5TDM - chains A and B; structure by X-ray diffraction, 2.10 A resolution.

== Chain A ==
Name: ATP-citrate synthase
Source organism: Homo sapiens
Notes: EC 2.3.3.8
UniProtKB: P53396 (ACLY_HUMAN), isoform P53396-2; numbering as in UniProt (aligned over 1-425)
Chain sequence (431 residues; each row starts with the number of its first residue):
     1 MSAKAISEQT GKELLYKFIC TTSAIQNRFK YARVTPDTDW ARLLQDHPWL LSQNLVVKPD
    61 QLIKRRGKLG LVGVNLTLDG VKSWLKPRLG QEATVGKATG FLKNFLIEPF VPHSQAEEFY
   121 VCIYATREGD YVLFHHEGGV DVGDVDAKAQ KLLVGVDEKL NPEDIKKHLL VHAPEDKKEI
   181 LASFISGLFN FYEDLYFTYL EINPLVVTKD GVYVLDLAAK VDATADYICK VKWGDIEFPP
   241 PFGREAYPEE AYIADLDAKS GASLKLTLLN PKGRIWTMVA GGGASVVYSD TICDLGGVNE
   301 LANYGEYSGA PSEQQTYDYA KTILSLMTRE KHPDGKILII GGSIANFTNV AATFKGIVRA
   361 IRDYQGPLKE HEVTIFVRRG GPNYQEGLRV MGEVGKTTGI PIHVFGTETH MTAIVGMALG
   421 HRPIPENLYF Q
Not modelled in the structure: 1, 144-146
Curated features (UniProtKB/Swiss-Prot):
  - binding site (ATP): Lys58, Arg66, Gly67, Pro109, Val111, Glu118, Asp216
  - binding site (Mg(2+)): Asp257, Ser260, Ala262
  - binding site (citrate): Gly309, Asn346, Thr348, Tyr364, Arg379
  - modified residue: Tyr131 (Phosphotyrosine), Ser263 (Phosphoserine)

== Chain B ==
Name: ATP-citrate synthase
Source organism: Homo sapiens
Notes: EC 2.3.3.8
UniProtKB: P53396 (ACLY_HUMAN); residue numbers follow UniProt; this construct covers 488-810
Chain sequence (324 residues; row label = number of the first residue in the row):
   487 SKSTTLFSRH TKAIVWGMQT RAVQGMLDFD YVCSRDEPSV AAMVYPFTGD HKQKFYWGHK
   547 EILIPVFKNM ADAMRKHPEV DVLINFASLR SAYDSTMETM NYAQIRTIAI IAEGIPEALT
   607 RKLIKKADQK GVTIIGPATV GGIKPGCFKI GNTGGMLDNI LASKLYRPGS VAYVSRSGGM
   667 SNELNNIISR TTDGVYEGVA IGGDRYPGST FMDHVLRYQD TPGVKMIVVL GEIGGTEEYK
   727 ICRGIKEGRL TKPIVCWCIG TCATMFSSEV QFGHAGACAN QASETAVAKN QALKEAGVFV
   787 PRSFDELGEI IQSVYEDLVA NGVI
Not modelled in the structure: 487
Modified / non-standard residues: His760 (N1-phosphonohistidine; NEP)
Curated features (UniProtKB/Swiss-Prot):
  - active site: His760 (Tele-phosphohistidine intermediate)
  - binding site (CoA): Leu779 to Ser789
  - modified residue: Lys540 (N6-acetyllysine), Lys546 (N6-acetyllysine), Lys554 (N6-acetyllysine), Thr639 (Phosphothreonine), Ser663 (Phosphoserine), Tyr682 (Phosphotyrosine)
  - cross-link (Glycyl lysine isopeptide (Lys-Gly)): Lys540 (interchain with G-Cter in ubiquitin), Lys546 (interchain with G-Cter in ubiquitin), Lys554 (interchain with G-Cter in ubiquitin)
  - mutagenesis: Lys540 (K540R/Q: Decreased acetylation and increased de novo lipid synthesis; when associated with R,Q-546 and R,Q-554. Abolished ubiquitination by the BCR(KLHL25)complex; when associated with R-546 and R-554), Lys546 (K546R/Q: Decreased acetylation and increased de novo lipid synthesis; when associated with R,Q-540 and R,Q-554. Abolished ubiquitination by the BCR(KLHL25) complex ...), Lys554 (K554R/Q: Decreased acetylation and increased de novo lipid synthesis; when associated with R,Q-540 and R,Q-546. Abolished ubiquitination by the BCR(KLHL25) complex ...), His760 (H760A: Reduced enzyme activity)

== How chain A and chain B interact ==
Residue-residue contacts (89):
  Ser2(A) - Gln757(B)
  Ser2(A) - Ala761(B)
  Lys97(A) - Thr750(B)  hydrogen bond (side chain-backbone)
  Lys97(A) - Phe752(B)  hydrogen bond (side chain-backbone)
  Lys97(A) - Ser753(B)
  Ala98(A) - Ser753(B)
  Ala125(A) - Arg607(B)
  Ala125(A) - Tyr692(B)  hydrogen bond (backbone-side chain)
  Thr126(A) - Arg607(B)  hydrogen bond (backbone-side chain)
  Thr126(A) - Tyr692(B)  hydrogen bond (backbone-side chain)
  Arg127(A) - Arg607(B)
  Arg127(A) - Ile610(B)
  Arg127(A) - Tyr692(B)
  Arg127(A) - Pro693(B)  hydrogen bond (side chain-backbone)
  Arg127(A) - Gly694(B)  hydrogen bond (side chain-backbone)
  Arg127(A) - Thr696(B)
  Gly129(A) - Arg607(B)  hydrogen bond (backbone-side chain)
  Asp130(A) - Arg607(B)  salt bridge
  Val156(A) - Lys608(B)
  Asp157(A) - Lys608(B)
  Asp157(A) - Lys611(B)  salt bridge
  Tyr196(A) - Pro602(B)  hydrophobic
  Tyr196(A) - Ala604(B)  hydrophobic
  Tyr196(A) - Leu605(B)
  Lys220(A) - Glu755(B)  salt bridge
  Asp222(A) - Pro602(B)
  Asp222(A) - Glu603(B)  hydrogen bond (side chain-backbone)
  Thr224(A) - Gly600(B)
  Thr224(A) - Ile601(B)
  Thr224(A) - Pro602(B)
  Ala225(A) - Pro602(B)  hydrophobic
  Tyr227(A) - Leu575(B)  hydrophobic
  Tyr227(A) - Arg576(B)
  Tyr227(A) - Pro602(B)
  Tyr227(A) - Leu605(B)
  Pro241(A) - Glu755(B)
  Arg244(A) - Ser754(B)  hydrogen bond
  Arg244(A) - Glu755(B)  hydrogen bond (side chain-backbone)
  Arg244(A) - Val756(B)
  Lys265(A) - Gly759(B)  hydrogen bond (side chain-backbone)
  Leu269(A) - Phe752(B)  hydrophobic
  Leu269(A) - Val756(B)  hydrophobic
  Gly282(A) - His760(B)
  Gly283(A) - Ser663(B)
  Gly283(A) - Met666(B)
  Gly283(A) - Ile745(B)
  Gly283(A) - His760(B)
  Ala284(A) - Met666(B)  hydrophobic
  Val286(A) - Ile745(B)  hydrophobic
  Val286(A) - Gly746(B)
  Val286(A) - Phe758(B)  hydrophobic
  Val287(A) - Met666(B)  hydrophobic
  Val287(A) - Ile745(B)  hydrophobic
  Val287(A) - Phe790(B)  hydrophobic
  Ser289(A) - Cys748(B)
  Asp290(A) - Ile745(B)
  Asp290(A) - Gly746(B)  hydrogen bond (side chain-backbone)
  Asp290(A) - Thr747(B)  hydrogen bond (side chain-backbone)
  Asp290(A) - Cys748(B)  hydrogen bond (side chain-backbone)
  Cys293(A) - Cys748(B)  hydrophobic
  Cys293(A) - Met751(B)  hydrophobic
  Val298(A) - Met751(B)  hydrophobic
  Tyr304(A) - Phe758(B)  hydrophobic
  Tyr304(A) - Gly759(B)  hydrogen bond (side chain-backbone)
  Ser343(A) - Gly665(B)  hydrogen bond (side chain-backbone)
  Ser343(A) - Met666(B)
  Ser343(A) - Glu669(B)
  Ile344(A) - Asn645(B)
  Ile344(A) - Gly665(B)
  Ile344(A) - Asn668(B)  hydrogen bond (backbone-side chain)
  Ile344(A) - Glu669(B)  hydrogen bond (backbone-side chain)
  Ile344(A) - Asn672(B)
  Ala345(A) - Asn668(B)  hydrogen bond (backbone-side chain)
  Asn346(A) - Asn638(B)
  Asn346(A) - Thr639(B)
  Asn346(A) - Gly640(B)  hydrogen bond (side chain-backbone)
  Asn346(A) - Gly641(B)
  Asn346(A) - Gly664(B)  hydrogen bond (side chain-backbone)
  Asn346(A) - Gly665(B)
  Asn346(A) - Asn668(B)
  Phe347(A) - Asn638(B)
  Arg378(A) - Glu669(B)  salt bridge
  Pro382(A) - Met642(B)  hydrophobic
  Asn383(A) - Met642(B)
  Thr407(A) - Arg676(B)  hydrogen bond (backbone-side chain)
  Glu408(A) - Arg676(B)  salt bridge
  Met411(A) - Met666(B)  hydrophobic
  Met411(A) - Phe790(B)  hydrophobic
  Thr412(A) - Asp791(B)  hydrogen bond
Other interface residues (no listed pair), chain A (51 interface residues in all): Ala3, Thr198, Ile228, Phe242, Thr267, Gly281, Thr291, Asp294, Glu306
Other interface residues (no listed pair), chain B (55 interface residues in all): Glu599, Val626, Ser667, Glu718, Cys764, Asn766, Ser789

== In short ==
51 residues of chain A and 55 residues of chain B are in contact; the contacts include 24 hydrogen bonds and 5
salt bridges. Polar pairs include Asp130(A)-Arg607(B), Asp157(A)-Lys611(B) and Lys220(A)-Glu755(B).
Chain A is ATP-citrate synthase and chain B is ATP-citrate synthase, both from Homo sapiens; the structure,
TEV Cleaved Human ATP Citrate Lyase Bound to 4R-Hydroxycitrate and ADP, was determined by X-ray diffraction
(same publication as 5TDE, 5TES and 5TET).
